Entry 7KS0 (electron microscopy, 5.30 A resolution (low resolution: residue-level contacts below are approximate; hydrogen-bond / salt-bridge calls are withheld)); this record covers chains B and C of the 4 polymer chains in the assembly.

== Chain B ==
Protein: Glutamate receptor ionotropic, kainate 2
From: Rattus norvegicus
Reference sequence: P42260 (GRIK2_RAT); residue numbers follow UniProt; this construct covers 1-908
Sequence (942 residues; numbered 1 to 942; the number before each row is that of its first residue):
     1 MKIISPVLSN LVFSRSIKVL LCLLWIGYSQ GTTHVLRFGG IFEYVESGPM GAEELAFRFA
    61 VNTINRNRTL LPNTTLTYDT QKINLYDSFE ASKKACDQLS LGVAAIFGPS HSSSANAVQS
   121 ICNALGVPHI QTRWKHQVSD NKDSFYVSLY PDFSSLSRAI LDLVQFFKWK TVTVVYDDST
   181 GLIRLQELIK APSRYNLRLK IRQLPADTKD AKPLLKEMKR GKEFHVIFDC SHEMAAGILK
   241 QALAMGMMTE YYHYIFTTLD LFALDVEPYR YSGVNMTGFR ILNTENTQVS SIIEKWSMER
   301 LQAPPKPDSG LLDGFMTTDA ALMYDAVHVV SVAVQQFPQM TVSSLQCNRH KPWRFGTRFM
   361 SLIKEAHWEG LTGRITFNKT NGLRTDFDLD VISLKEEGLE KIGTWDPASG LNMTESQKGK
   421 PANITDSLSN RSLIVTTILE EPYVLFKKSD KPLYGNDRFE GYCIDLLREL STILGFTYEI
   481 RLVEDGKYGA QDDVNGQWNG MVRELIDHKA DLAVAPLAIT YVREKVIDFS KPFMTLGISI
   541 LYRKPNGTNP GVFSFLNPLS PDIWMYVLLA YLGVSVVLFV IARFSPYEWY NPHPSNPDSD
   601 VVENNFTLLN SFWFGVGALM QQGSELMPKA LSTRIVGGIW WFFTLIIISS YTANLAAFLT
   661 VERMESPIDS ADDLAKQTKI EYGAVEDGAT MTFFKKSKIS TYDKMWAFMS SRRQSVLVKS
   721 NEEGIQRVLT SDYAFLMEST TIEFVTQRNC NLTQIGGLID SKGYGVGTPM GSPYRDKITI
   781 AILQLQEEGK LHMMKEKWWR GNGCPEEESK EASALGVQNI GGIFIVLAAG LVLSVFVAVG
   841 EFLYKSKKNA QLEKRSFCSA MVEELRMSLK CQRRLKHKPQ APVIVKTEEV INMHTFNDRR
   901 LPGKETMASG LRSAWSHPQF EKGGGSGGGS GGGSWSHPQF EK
Disordered / not traced: 1-32, 417-432, 584-629, 803-816, 846-942
Disulfides: Cys96-Cys347
Sequence notes: conflict Val567 (Ile in P42260), Val576 (Cys in P42260), Ser595 (Cys in P42260); expression tag (909-942)
Curated features (UniProtKB/Swiss-Prot):
  - binding site (L-glutamate): Pro516, Ala518, Arg523, Ala689, Thr690, Glu738
  - modified residue (Phosphoserine): Ser846, Ser868
  - glycosylation (N-linked (GlcNAc...) asparagine): Asn67, Asn73, Asn275, Asn378, Asn412, Asn423, Asn430, Asn546, Asn751
  - cross-link: Lys886 (Glycyl lysine isopeptide (Lys-Gly) (interchain with G-Cter in SUMO1))
  - natural variant: Tyr571 (Y571C: In RNA edited version), Gln621 (Q621R: In RNA edited version)
  - mutagenesis: Asn751 (N751Q: Loss of glycosylation), Val883 (V883A: Abolishes interaction with KLHL17. Abolishes actinfilin-mediated degradation), Ile884 (I884A: Abolishes interaction with KLHL17. Abolishes actinfilin-mediated degradation), Lys886 (K886R: Abolishes sumoylation. Loss of kainate-mediated endocytosis)
Reported in the primary citation:
  - conformationally variable residues: Glu662

== Chain C ==
Protein: Glutamate receptor ionotropic, kainate 5, Green fluorescent protein chimera
From: Rattus norvegicus
Reference sequence: chimeric construct of Q63273, P42212: residues 1-827 from Q63273 (GRIK5_RAT) positions 1-827 (same numbers); residues 852-1088 from P42212 positions 2-238 (UniProt number = residue number - 850)
Sequence (1101 residues; numbered 1 to 1101; the number before each row is that of its first residue):
     1 MPAELLLLLI VAFANPSCQV LSSLRMAAIL DDQTVCGRGE RLALALAREQ INGIIEVPAK
    61 ARVEVDIFEL QRDSQYETTD TMCQILPKGV VSVLGPSSSP ASASTVSHIC GEKEIPHIKV
   121 GPEETPRLQY LRFASVSLYP SNEDVSLAVS RILKSFNYPS ASLICAKAEC LLRLEELVRG
   181 FLISKETLSV RMLDDSRDPT PLLKEIRDDK VSTIIIDANA SISHLVLRKA SELGMTSAFY
   241 KYILTTMDFP ILHLDGIVED SSNILGFSMF NTSHPFYPEF VRSLNMSWRE NCEASTYPGP
   301 ALSAALMFDA VHVVVSAVRE LNRSQEIGVK PLACTSANIW PHGTSLMNYL RMVEYDGLTG
   361 RVEFNSKGQR TNYTLRILEK SRQGHREIGV WYSNRTLAMN ATTLDINLSQ TLANKTLVVT
   421 TILENPYVMR RPNFQALSGN ERFEGFCVDM LRELAELLRF RYRLRLVEDG LYGAPEPNGS
   481 WTGMVGELIN RKADLAVAAF TITAEREKVI DFSKPFMTLG ISILYRVHMG RKPGYFSFLD
   541 PFSPAVWLFM LLAYLAVSVV LFLAARLSPY EWYNPHPSLR ARPHILENQY TLGNSLWFPV
   601 GGFMQQGSEI MPRALSTRIV SGVWWAFTLI IISSYTANLA AFLTVQRMEV PVESADDLAD
   661 QTNIEYGTIH AGSTMTFFQN SRYQTYQRMW NYMQSKQPSV FVKSTEEGIA RVLNSRYAFL
   721 LESTMNEYHR RLNCNLTQIG GLLDTKGYGI GMPLGSPFRD EITLAILQLQ ENNRLEILKR
   781 KWWEGGRCPK EEDHRAKGLG MENIGGIFVV LIAGLIIAVF VAVMEFIYKS RAEAKRMKGL
   841 VPRGSAAAAM VSKGEELFTG VVPILVELDG DVNGHKFSVS GEGEGDATYG KLTLKFICTT
   901 GKLPVPWPTL VTTLTYGVQC FSRYPDHMKQ HDFFKSAMPE GYVQERTIFF KDDGNYKTRA
   961 EVKFEGDTLV NRIELKGIDF KEDGNILGHK LEYNYNSHNV YIMADKQKNG IKVNFKIRHN
  1021 IEDGSVQLAD HYQQNTPIGD GPVLLPDNHY LSTQSKLSKD PNEKRDHMVL LEFVTAAGIT
  1081 LGMDELYKSG LRTETSQVAP A
Disordered / not traced: 1-20, 409-415, 567-613, 786-799, 830-1101
Disulfides: Cys36-Cys292, Cys83-Cys334, Cys165-Cys170
Sequence notes: conflict Val559 (Cys in Q63273), Ser578 (Cys in Q63273), Ile619 (Cys in Q63273), Ala813 (Cys in Q63273), Leu914 (Phe64 in P42212), Thr915 (Ser65 in P42212), Lys1056 (Ala206 in P42212), Leu1081 (His231 in P42212); linker (828-851); expression tag (1089-1101)
Curated features (UniProtKB/Swiss-Prot):
  - glycosylation (N-linked (GlcNAc...) asparagine): Asn219, Asn271, Asn285, Asn322, Asn372, Asn394, Asn400, Asn407, Asn414, Asn478, Asn735
  - modified residue: Tyr916 (Z: -2,3-didehydrotyrosine)

== Interface between chain B and chain C ==
Contacting residue pairs (22):
  Tyr521(B) - Leu767(C)
  Pro558(B) - Gly800(C)
  Leu559(B) - Gly800(C)
  Ser560(B) - Gly800(C)
  Ser560(B) - Met801(C)
  Ile639(B) - Val810(C)
  Leu645(B) - Ile632(C)
  Ile646(B) - Tyr635(C)
  Ile646(B) - Ile807(C)
  Ser649(B) - Tyr635(C)
  Ser649(B) - Thr636(C)
  Ser650(B) - Leu639(C)
  Thr652(B) - Thr636(C)
  Ala653(B) - Leu639(C)
  Ala653(B) - Ala640(C)
  Asn654(B) - Leu643(C)
  Asn654(B) - Gly800(C)
  Ala657(B) - Leu643(C)
  Ala657(B) - Thr644(C)
  Thr660(B) - Thr644(C)
  Val661(B) - Arg647(C)
  Val661(B) - Met648(C)
Interface residues without a listed pair, chain B (20 interface residues in all): Phe643, Ala656, Ser697, Leu783, Gln784
Interface residues without a listed pair, chain C (21 interface residues in all): Ala504, Phe538, Gln768, Asn773, Phe808, Leu811, Gly814

== In short ==
The interface between chain B and chain C involves 20 residues on one side and 21 on the other. UniProt lists
6 L-glutamate-binding residues and 4 mutagenesis sites on chain B. The paper reports conformational
variability at Glu662(B).
Here chain B is Glutamate receptor ionotropic, kainate 2 and chain C is Glutamate receptor ionotropic, kainate
5, Green fluorescent protein chimera, both from Rattus norvegicus. Entry 7KS0 (GluK2/K5 with
6-Cyano-7-nitroquinoxaline-2,3-dione (CNQX)) was determined by electron microscopy (same publication as 7KS3).
